PDB entry 4JVI | X-ray diffraction, 2.90 A resolution | chain A

== Chain A ==
Molecule: Transcriptional regulator MvfR
From: Pseudomonas aeruginosa
Notes: fragment: co-inducer binding domain
UniProt: Q02IG8 (Q02IG8_PSEAB); residues 94-309 here = UniProt positions 94-309
Chain sequence (216 residues; numbered 94 to 309; the number before each row is that of its first residue):
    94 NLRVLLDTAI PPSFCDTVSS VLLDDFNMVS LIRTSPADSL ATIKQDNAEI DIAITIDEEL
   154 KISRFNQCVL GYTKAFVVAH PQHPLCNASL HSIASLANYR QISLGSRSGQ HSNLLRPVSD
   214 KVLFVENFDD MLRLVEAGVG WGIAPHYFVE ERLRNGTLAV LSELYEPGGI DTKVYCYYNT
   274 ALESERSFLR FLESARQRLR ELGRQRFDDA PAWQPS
Unresolved in the structure: 297-309
Ligand contacts: 3-amino-7-chloro-2-nonylquinazolin-4(3H)-one (QZN): Ala102, Ile149, Leu153, Ala168, Val170, Ile186, Leu189, Leu207, Leu208, Phe221, Ile236, Pro238, Tyr258, Ile263, Thr265
Reported in the primary citation:
  - binding site for 3-amino-7-chloro-2-nonylquinazolin-4(3H)-one: Leu207, Thr265
  - conformationally variable residues (side-chain flip): Thr265
  - mutagenesis - I186A, L207A, I236F: decreased signaling
  - mutagenesis - L207E: decreased signaling in response to HHQ
  - mutagenesis - L207E: decreased signaling in response to PQS

== Overview ==
Ligands of chain A: 3-amino-7-chloro-2-nonylquinazolin-4(3H)-one. The paper reports a binding site for
3-amino-7-chloro-2-nonylquinazolin-4(3H)-one at Leu207 and Thr265; I186A, L207A and I236F reduce signaling.
Chain A is Transcriptional regulator MvfR (Pseudomonas aeruginosa); the structure, Crystal structure of PqsR
co-inducer binding domain of Pseudomonas aeruginosa with inhibitor 3NH2-7Cl-C9QZN, was determined by X-ray
diffraction together with 4JVC and 4JVD from the same study.
